6O7U - chains b and g of the 15 polymer chains in the assembly; structure by electron microscopy, 3.10 A resolution.

# Chain b
Molecule: V0 assembly protein 1
From: Saccharomyces cerevisiae
Reference sequence: P53262 (VOA1_YEAST); residues 1-265 here = UniProt positions 1-265
Sequence (265 residues; row label = number of the first residue in the row):
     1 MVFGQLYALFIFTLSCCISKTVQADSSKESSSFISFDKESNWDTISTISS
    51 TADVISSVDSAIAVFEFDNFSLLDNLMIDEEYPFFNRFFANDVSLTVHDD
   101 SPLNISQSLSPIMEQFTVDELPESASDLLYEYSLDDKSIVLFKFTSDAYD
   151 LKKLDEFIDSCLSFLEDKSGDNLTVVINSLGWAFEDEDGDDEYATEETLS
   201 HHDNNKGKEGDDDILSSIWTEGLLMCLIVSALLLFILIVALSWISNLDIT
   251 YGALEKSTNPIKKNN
Not modelled in the structure: 1-213, 258-265
Curated features (UniProtKB/Swiss-Prot):
  - motif: Lys262 to Asn265 (ER retention motif)
  - glycosylation (N-linked (GlcNAc...) asparagine): Asn69, Asn104, Asn172

# Chain g
Molecule: V-type proton ATPase subunit c
From: Saccharomyces cerevisiae
Reference sequence: P25515 (VATL1_YEAST); residue numbers follow UniProt; this construct covers 1-160
Sequence (160 residues; numbered 1 to 160; the number before each row is that of its first residue):
     1 MTELCPVYAPFFGAIGCASAIIFTSLGAAYGTAKSGVGICATCVLRPDLL
    51 FKNIVPVIMAGIIAIYGLVVSVLVCYSLGQKQALYTGFIQLGAGLSVGLS
   101 GLAAGFAIGIVGDAGVRGSSQQPRLFVGMILILIFAEVLGLYGLIVALLL
   151 NSRATQDVVC
Not modelled in the structure: 1-3, 157-160
Curated features (UniProtKB/Swiss-Prot):
  - site: Glu137 (Essential for proton translocation)

# How chain b and chain g interact
Pairs across the interface (34; chain b residue first):
  Gly222(b) with Tyr8(g)
  Met225(b) with Tyr8(g); Phe12(g); Phe88(g), hydrophobic
  Cys226(b) with Phe11(g), hydrophobic; Phe12(g), hydrophobic
  Val229(b) with Phe12(g), hydrophobic; Leu91(g), hydrophobic
  Leu233(b) with Ile15(g), hydrophobic; Ser19(g); Phe23(g); Leu95(g), hydrophobic
  Ile236(b) with Phe23(g), hydrophobic; Leu99(g), hydrophobic; Leu102(g), hydrophobic
  Leu237(b) with Phe23(g); Leu26(g), hydrophobic
  Ala240(b) with Leu26(g), hydrophobic; Leu102(g), hydrophobic
  Leu241(b) with Leu26(g), hydrophobic
  Trp243(b) with Tyr30(g); Phe106(g), hydrophobic
  Ile244(b) with Leu26(g); Tyr30(g), hydrophobic
  Leu247(b) with Tyr30(g), hydrophobic; Ala33(g), hydrophobic; Lys34(g)
  Ile249(b) with Val37(g), hydrophobic
  Thr250(b) with Ala41(g); Arg117(g), hydrogen bond
  Ala253(b) with Ala41(g); Val44(g)
  Leu254(b) with Cys40(g); Ala41(g), hydrophobic
Interface residues without a listed pair, chain b (18 interface residues in all): Ser230, Leu232
Interface residues without a listed pair, chain g (23 interface residues in all): Ile22, Leu84

# In short
Chain b and chain g form an interface of 18 and 23 residues respectively; the contacts include 1 hydrogen
bond. The hydrogen-bonded pair is Thr250(b)-Arg117(g).
Here chain b is V0 assembly protein 1 and chain g is V-type proton ATPase subunit c, both from Saccharomyces
cerevisiae. Entry 6O7U (Saccharomyces cerevisiae V-ATPase Stv1-VO) was determined by electron microscopy
together with 6O7T, 6O7V, 6O7W and 6O7X from the same study.
